PDB entry 1JEK | X-ray diffraction, 1.50 A resolution | chains A and B

# Chain A
Protein: Env polyprotein
Reference sequence: P35954 (ENV_VILVK); residues 546-585 here correspond to UniProt positions 693-732 (UniProt number = residue number + 147)
Chain sequence (42 residues; each row starts with the number of its first residue):
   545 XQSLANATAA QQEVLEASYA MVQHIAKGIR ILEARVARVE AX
Modified positions: ACE (acetyl group) at position 545; NH2 (amino group) at position 586
Curated features (UniProtKB/Swiss-Prot):
  - region: Leu576 to Ala585 (Immunosuppression)
  - glycosylation: Asn550 (N-linked (GlcNAc...) asparagine)
What the authors report for this chain:
  - self-association interface (contacts with another copy of this molecule); pairs are residue here / residue on that copy: Ser562-Ser562, Arg579-Glu584 (hydrogen bond), Ser562

# Chain B
Protein: Env polyprotein
Reference sequence: P35954 (ENV_VILVK); residues 628-661 here correspond to UniProt positions 775-808 (UniProt number = residue number + 147)
Chain sequence (36 residues; row label = number of the first residue in the row):
   627 XWQQWEEEIE QHEGNLSLLL REAALQVHIA QRDARX
Modified positions: ACE (acetyl group) at position 627; NH2 (amino group) at position 662
Curated features (UniProtKB/Swiss-Prot):
  - glycosylation: Asn641 (N-linked (GlcNAc...) asparagine)

# Chain A / chain B interface
Pairs across the interface - 29 pairs, chain A then chain B:
  Ser547(A) - Ala656(B)
  Ser547(A) - Asp659(B)  hydrogen bond
  Leu548(A) - Ala656(B)  hydrophobic
  Asn550(A) - Gln652(B)
  Ala551(A) - Gln652(B)
  Ala551(A) - Val653(B)
  Ala554(A) - Ala649(B)  hydrophobic
  Ala554(A) - Gln652(B)
  Gln555(A) - Val653(B)
  Glu557(A) - Leu645(B)
  Val558(A) - Leu642(B)
  Val558(A) - Leu645(B)
  Val558(A) - Leu646(B)  hydrophobic
  Val558(A) - Ala649(B)  hydrophobic
  Ala561(A) - Leu642(B)  hydrophobic
  Ala561(A) - Leu645(B)  hydrophobic
  Ser562(A) - Leu642(B)
  Ala564(A) - His638(B)
  Met565(A) - His638(B)
  Met565(A) - Glu639(B)
  Met565(A) - Leu642(B)  hydrophobic
  His568(A) - Trp631(B)  hydrogen bond (backbone-side chain)
  His568(A) - Glu634(B)  salt bridge
  His568(A) - Ile635(B)  hydrogen bond (side chain-backbone)
  His568(A) - His638(B)
  Gly572(A) - Trp628(B)
  Gly572(A) - Trp631(B)
  Ile575(A) - Trp628(B)  hydrophobic
  Arg579(A) - Trp628(B)
Other interface residues (no listed pair), chain A (19 interface residues in all): Ile569, Lys571, Leu576
Other interface residues (no listed pair), chain B (16 interface residues in all): Asn641, Ile655
Interface features reported in the paper:
  - residue pairs: Arg579(A)-Trp628(B)
  - interface residues, chain B: Trp631(B)

# Summary
19 residues of chain A face 16 of chain B across their interface, with 3 hydrogen bonds and 1 salt bridge.
Polar pairs include His568(A)-Glu634(B), Ser547(A)-Asp659(B) and His568(A)-Trp631(B). The authors report a
contact between Arg579(A) and Trp628(B). From the paper: the interface residue Trp631(B); a self-association
interface involving Ser562(A) and Arg579(A).
Chain A is Env polyprotein and chain B is Env polyprotein; the structure, Visna TM CORE STRUCTURE, was
determined by X-ray diffraction.
